PDB entry 8HAO | electron microscopy, 3.76 A resolution | chains F and N of the 12 polymer chains in the assembly

# Chain F (and N)
Name: Nanobody 35
Organism: synthetic construct
Notes: antibody fragment or engineered binder; chain N of this document is another copy of the same molecule, construct and numbering; everything in this record applies to it too
Amino-acid sequence (140 residues; each row starts with the number of its first residue; numbers below 1 keep their minus sign (Met-1 is residue -1)):
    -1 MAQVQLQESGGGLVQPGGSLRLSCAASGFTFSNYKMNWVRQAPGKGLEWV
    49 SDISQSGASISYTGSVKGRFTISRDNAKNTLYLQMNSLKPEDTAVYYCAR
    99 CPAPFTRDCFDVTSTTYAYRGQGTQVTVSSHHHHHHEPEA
Not modelled in the structure: -1 to 0, 130-138
Disulfide bonds: Cys22-Cys96, Cys99-Cys107

# How chain F and chain N interact
Residue-residue contacts (5):
  Leu11(F) - Leu11(N)  hydrophobic
  Leu11(F) - His129(N)
  Thr125(F) - Thr125(N)
  Thr125(F) - Ser127(N)
  Ser127(F) - Thr125(N)
Also at the interface, not in a pair above, chain F (10 interface residues in all): Pro41, Gly42, Pro88, Glu89, Gln123, Ser128, His129
Also at the interface, not in a pair above, chain N (9 interface residues in all): Pro41, Pro88, Glu89, Gln123, Ser128

# Overview
Chain F and chain N form an interface of 10 and 9 residues respectively.
Both chains are Nanobody 35 (synthetic construct). Entry 8HAO (Human parathyroid hormone receptor-1 dimer) was
determined by electron microscopy together with 8HA0 and 8HAF from the same study.
